Entry 6NA5 (X-ray diffraction, 1.75 A resolution); this record covers chains A and D of the 4 polymer chains in the assembly.

# Chain A (and D)
Molecule: Putative crotonyl-CoA reductase
Organism: Kitasatospora setae (strain ATCC 33774 / DSM 43861 / JCM 3304 / KCC A-0304 / NBRC 14216 / KM-6054)
Notes: chain D of this document is another copy of the same molecule, construct and numbering; everything in this record applies to it too
UniProt: E4N096 (E4N096_KITSK); residue numbers follow UniProt; this construct covers 1-443
Chain sequence (445 residues; row label = number of the first residue in the row; numbers below 1 keep their minus sign (Arg-1 is residue -1)):
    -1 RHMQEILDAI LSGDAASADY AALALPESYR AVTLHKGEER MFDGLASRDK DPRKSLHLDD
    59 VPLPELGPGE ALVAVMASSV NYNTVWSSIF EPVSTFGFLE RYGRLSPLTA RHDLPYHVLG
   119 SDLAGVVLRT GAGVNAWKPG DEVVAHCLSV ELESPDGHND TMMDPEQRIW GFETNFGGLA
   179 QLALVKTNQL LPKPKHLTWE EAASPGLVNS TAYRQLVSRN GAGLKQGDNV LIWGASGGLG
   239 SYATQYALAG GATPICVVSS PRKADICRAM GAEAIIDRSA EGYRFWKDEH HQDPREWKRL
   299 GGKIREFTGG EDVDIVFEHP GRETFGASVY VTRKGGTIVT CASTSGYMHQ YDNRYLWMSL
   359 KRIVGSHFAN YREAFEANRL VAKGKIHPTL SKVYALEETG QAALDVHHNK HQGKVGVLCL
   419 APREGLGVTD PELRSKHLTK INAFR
Differences from the reference sequence: expression tag (-1 to 0)
Small-molecule neighbours: NADPH (NDP; NADPH dihydro-nicotinamide-adenine-dinucleotide phosphate): Tyr80, Trp84, Leu205, Val206, Thr209, Trp231, Gly232, Ser234, Gly235, Gly236, Leu237, Gly238, Val255, Val256, Ser257, Lys261, Arg276, His317, Pro318, Glu321, Thr322, Cys339, Ala340, Thr342, Ser343, Ser364, His365, Phe366, Asn407, Gln410
What the authors report for this chain:
  - mutagenesis - E151D, E151D/N157E/N218E (100-fold), N157E, N218E, K296A/R303A/Y328F: decreased catalytic activity
  - mutagenesis - Q165A (2-3-fold), K332A: decreased catalytic activity on crotonyl-CoA
  - mutagenesis - Q165A (4-fold): decreased catalytic activity on crotonyl-pantetheine

# Interface between chain A and chain D
Contacting residue pairs (88; chain A residue first):
  Asp154(A) - Arg331(D)  salt bridge
  Met160(A) - Lys332(D)  hydrogen bond (backbone-side chain)
  Met160(A) - Leu358(D)
  Met161(A) - Lys332(D)
  Met161(A) - Gly333(D)
  Met161(A) - Leu358(D)  hydrophobic
  Asp162(A) - Lys332(D)  hydrogen bond (backbone-side chain)
  Gln165(A) - Lys332(D)
  Arg212(A) - Leu358(D)
  Asn218(A) - Arg360(D)
  His288(A) - His288(D)
  His288(A) - His289(D)
  Phe323(A) - Tyr349(D)
  Arg331(A) - Asp154(D)  salt bridge
  Lys332(A) - Met160(D)  hydrogen bond (side chain-backbone)
  Lys332(A) - Met161(D)
  Lys332(A) - Asp162(D)  hydrogen bond (side chain-backbone)
  Lys332(A) - Gln165(D)  hydrogen bond
  Gly333(A) - Met161(D)
  Thr338(A) - Asn351(D)  hydrogen bond
  Thr338(A) - Leu354(D)
  Thr338(A) - Trp355(D)
  Cys339(A) - Trp355(D)
  Ala340(A) - Asn351(D)  hydrogen bond (backbone-side chain)
  Ala340(A) - Trp355(D)
  Ser341(A) - Asn351(D)  hydrogen bond
  Ser341(A) - Trp355(D)
  Tyr345(A) - Tyr349(D)
  Tyr345(A) - Asp350(D)
  Tyr345(A) - Asn351(D)  hydrogen bond (backbone-backbone)
  Tyr345(A) - Arg352(D)
  Met346(A) - Gln348(D)
  Met346(A) - Tyr349(D)
  Met346(A) - Asp350(D)
  His347(A) - His347(D)
  His347(A) - Gln348(D)
  His347(A) - Tyr349(D)  hydrogen bond (backbone-backbone)
  His347(A) - Asn351(D)
  Gln348(A) - Met346(D)
  Gln348(A) - His347(D)
  Tyr349(A) - Phe323(D)
  Tyr349(A) - Tyr345(D)
  Tyr349(A) - Met346(D)
  Tyr349(A) - His347(D)  hydrogen bond (backbone-backbone)
  Tyr349(A) - Tyr349(D)  hydrophobic
  Asp350(A) - Tyr345(D)
  Asp350(A) - Met346(D)
  Asn351(A) - Thr338(D)  hydrogen bond
  Asn351(A) - Ala340(D)  hydrogen bond (side chain-backbone)
  Asn351(A) - Ser341(D)  hydrogen bond
  Asn351(A) - Tyr345(D)  hydrogen bond (backbone-backbone)
  Asn351(A) - His347(D)
  Arg352(A) - Tyr345(D)
  Leu354(A) - Thr338(D)
  Leu354(A) - Ile361(D)  hydrophobic
  Leu354(A) - Gly363(D)
  Trp355(A) - Thr338(D)
  Trp355(A) - Cys339(D)  hydrogen bond (side chain-backbone)
  Trp355(A) - Ala340(D)
  Trp355(A) - Ser341(D)
  Trp355(A) - Ser364(D)
  Trp355(A) - His365(D)
  Met356(A) - His365(D)
  Leu358(A) - Met160(D)
  Leu358(A) - Met161(D)  hydrophobic
  Leu358(A) - Arg212(D)
  Leu358(A) - Gly363(D)
  Leu358(A) - Ser364(D)
  Leu358(A) - His365(D)
  Lys359(A) - Val362(D)
  Lys359(A) - Gly363(D)  hydrogen bond (backbone-backbone)
  Arg360(A) - Asn218(D)
  Arg360(A) - Ile361(D)
  Arg360(A) - Val362(D)
  Ile361(A) - Tyr349(D)
  Ile361(A) - Leu354(D)  hydrophobic
  Ile361(A) - Arg360(D)
  Ile361(A) - Ile361(D)  hydrogen bond (backbone-backbone)
  Val362(A) - Lys359(D)
  Val362(A) - Arg360(D)
  Gly363(A) - Leu354(D)
  Gly363(A) - Leu358(D)
  Gly363(A) - Lys359(D)  hydrogen bond (backbone-backbone)
  Ser364(A) - Trp355(D)
  Ser364(A) - Leu358(D)
  His365(A) - Trp355(D)
  His365(A) - Met356(D)
  His365(A) - Leu358(D)
Other interface residues (no listed pair), chain A (40 interface residues in all): Pro163, His289, Gln290, Trp295, Arg320
Other interface residues (no listed pair), chain D (38 interface residues in all): Gln290, Trp295

# In short
40 residues of chain A face 38 of chain D across their interface; the contacts include 19 hydrogen bonds and 2
salt bridges. Polar pairs include Asp154(A)-Arg331(D), Met160(A)-Lys332(D) and Asp162(A)-Lys332(D). From the
paper: E151D, E151D/N157E/N218E and N157E of chain A, among others, reduce catalytic activity; Q165A and K332A
of chain A reduce catalytic activity on crotonyl-CoA; 7 substitutions were tested in all.
Chain A and chain D are both Putative crotonyl-CoA reductase (Kitasatospora setae (strain ATCC 33774 / DSM
43861 / JCM 3304 / KCC A-0304 / NBRC 14216 / KM-6054)); the structure, Crystal Structure of ECR in complex
with NADP+, was determined by X-ray diffraction (same publication as 6NA4, 6NA3 and 6NA6).
